Entry 6REA (electron microscopy, 3.60 A resolution); this record covers chains U and Z of the 20 polymer chains in the assembly.

# Chain U
Name: ATP synthase subunit alpha
From: Polytomella sp. Pringsheim 198.80
Reference sequence: A0ZW40 (A0ZW40_9CHLO); residue numbers follow UniProt; this construct covers 1-562
Amino-acid sequence (562 residues; each row starts with the number of its first residue):
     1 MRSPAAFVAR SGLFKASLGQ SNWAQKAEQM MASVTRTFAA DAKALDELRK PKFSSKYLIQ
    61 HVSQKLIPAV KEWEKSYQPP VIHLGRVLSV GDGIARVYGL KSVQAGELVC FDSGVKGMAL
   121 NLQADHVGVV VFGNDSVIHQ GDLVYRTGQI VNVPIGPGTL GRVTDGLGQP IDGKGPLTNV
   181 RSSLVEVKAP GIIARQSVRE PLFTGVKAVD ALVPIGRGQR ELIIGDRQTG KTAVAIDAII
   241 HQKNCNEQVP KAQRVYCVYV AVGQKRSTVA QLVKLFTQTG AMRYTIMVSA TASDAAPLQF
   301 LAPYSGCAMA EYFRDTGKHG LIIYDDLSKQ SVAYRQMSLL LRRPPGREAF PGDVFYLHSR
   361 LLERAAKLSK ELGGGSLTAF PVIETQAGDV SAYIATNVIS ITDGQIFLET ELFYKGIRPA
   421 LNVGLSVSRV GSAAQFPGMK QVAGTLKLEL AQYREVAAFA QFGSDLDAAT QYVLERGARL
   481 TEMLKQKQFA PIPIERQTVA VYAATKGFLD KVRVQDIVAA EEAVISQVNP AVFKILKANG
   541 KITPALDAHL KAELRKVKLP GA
Unresolved in the structure: 1-39
Sequence notes: conflict Arg266 (Lys in A0ZW40)
Ion coordination: Mg2+: Thr232 (together with ATP)
Ligand contacts: ATP (adenosine-5'-triphosphate): Asp226, Arg227, Gln228, Thr229, Gly230, Lys231, Thr232, Ala233, Phe413, Arg418, Pro419, Gln486, Lys487, Gln488

# Chain Z
Name: ATP synthase subunit beta
From: Polytomella sp. Pringsheim 198.80
Notes: EC 7.1.2.2
Reference sequence: A0ZW41 (A0ZW41_9CHLO); residues 1-574 here = UniProt positions 1-574
Amino-acid sequence (574 residues; each row starts with the number of its first residue):
     1 MALRYAAGLA KNVVQRQGAS LNIARAFAAE PAPAIDAGYV SQVIGPVVDV RFDGELPSIL
    61 SSLEVEGHSV RLVLEVAQHM GDNTVRCIAM DSTDGLVRGQ KVVDTGSPIK VPVGRGTLGR
   121 IMNVIGEPVD EQGPIDAADI WSIHREAPEF TEQSTEQEIL VTGIKVVDLL APYQRGGKIG
   181 LFGGAGVGKT VLIMELINNV AKAHGGFSVF AGVGERTREG NDLYREMIES GVIKLGAERG
   241 NSKCTLVYGQ MNEPPGARAR VALTGLTVAE YFRDIEGQDV LLFVDNIFRF TQANSEVSAL
   301 LGRIPSAVGY QPTLATDLGG LQERITTTTK GSITSVQAVY VPADDLTDPA PATTFAHLDA
   361 TTVLSRSIAE LGIYPAVDPL DSTSRMLNPN VIGAEHYNVA RGVQKVLQDY KNLQDIIAIL
   421 GMDELSEEDK LTVARARKIQ RFLSQPFQVA EVFTGTPGKY VDLADTISGF QGVLTGKYDD
   481 LPEMAFYMVG DIKEVKEKAD KMAKDIASRK EADNKKVSEE LKDIPSLDKL VSEIKEVVIE
   541 EDDGLEEDFK AEALSSETVV LNEEGKSVPL PKKN
Unresolved in the structure: 1-35
Sequence notes: conflict Ala350 (Gly in A0ZW41), Leu387 (Arg in A0ZW41)
Ion coordination: Mg2+: Thr190, Glu215, Glu219 (together with ADP)
Ligand contacts:
  - ADP (adenosine-5'-diphosphate): Gly184, Ala185, Gly186, Val187, Gly188, Lys189, Thr190, Val191, Tyr374, Pro375, Phe447, Ala450, Phe453, Thr454, Met488
  - ATP (adenosine-5'-triphosphate): Ser384, Arg385, Tyr397

# How chain U and chain Z interact
Residue-residue contacts (91; chain U residue first):
  Leu88(U) - Gly81(Z)
  Ser89(U) - His79(Z)
  Ser89(U) - Met80(Z)
  Ser89(U) - Gly81(Z)
  Val90(U) - Ile59(Z)  hydrophobic
  Val90(U) - Gln78(Z)
  Val90(U) - His79(Z)  hydrogen bond (backbone-backbone)
  Gly91(U) - Gln78(Z)
  Asp92(U) - Gln78(Z)
  Asp92(U) - Arg303(Z)  salt bridge
  Asn134(U) - Glu146(Z)  hydrogen bond
  Asp135(U) - Ile59(Z)
  Ser136(U) - Ser58(Z)
  Ser136(U) - Ile59(Z)
  Ile138(U) - Ile59(Z)
  His139(U) - Ser58(Z)
  His139(U) - His79(Z)
  Gln140(U) - Leu56(Z)
  Gln140(U) - His79(Z)  hydrogen bond (backbone-side chain)
  Gln140(U) - Asn83(Z)
  Ile171(U) - Phe150(Z)
  Ile171(U) - Thr151(Z)
  Asp172(U) - Thr151(Z)
  Arg227(U) - Leu346(Z)
  Arg227(U) - Phe355(Z)
  Arg227(U) - Val363(Z)
  Arg227(U) - Asp381(Z)  salt bridge
  Gln228(U) - Thr383(Z)  hydrogen bond
  Gln228(U) - Arg385(Z)
  Lys265(U) - Glu323(Z)
  Lys265(U) - Ala356(Z)
  Lys265(U) - His357(Z)
  Lys265(U) - Asp359(Z)  salt bridge
  Arg266(U) - Ala147(Z)
  Arg266(U) - Glu149(Z)  hydrogen bond (side chain-backbone)
  Arg266(U) - Phe150(Z)
  Arg266(U) - Gln153(Z)
  Arg266(U) - Glu323(Z)  hydrogen bond (backbone-side chain)
  Val269(U) - Phe150(Z)  hydrophobic
  Ala270(U) - Phe150(Z)
  Ala270(U) - Thr155(Z)
  Gln271(U) - Thr155(Z)
  Gln271(U) - Gln157(Z)
  Val273(U) - Phe150(Z)  hydrophobic
  Lys274(U) - Thr155(Z)
  Ala292(U) - Gly319(Z)
  Ala292(U) - His357(Z)
  Ser293(U) - Ala147(Z)
  Ser293(U) - Gly319(Z)
  Ser293(U) - Glu323(Z)
  Ala296(U) - Thr316(Z)
  Lys329(U) - Ala356(Z)
  Arg335(U) - Ser306(Z)
  Gln336(U) - Pro312(Z)
  Gln336(U) - Thr313(Z)
  Gln336(U) - Thr316(Z)  hydrogen bond
  Leu339(U) - Ile304(Z)  hydrophobic
  Leu339(U) - Pro305(Z)
  Leu339(U) - Ser306(Z)
  Leu339(U) - Pro312(Z)  hydrophobic
  Leu340(U) - Thr313(Z)
  Arg342(U) - Gly302(Z)  hydrogen bond (side chain-backbone)
  Arg342(U) - Ile304(Z)
  Arg343(U) - Ile304(Z)
  Ala349(U) - Pro305(Z)
  Ala349(U) - Ser306(Z)
  Gln386(U) - Leu346(Z)  hydrogen bond (side chain-backbone)
  Gln386(U) - Thr347(Z)
  Glu411(U) - Gln408(Z)
  Tyr414(U) - Leu380(Z)
  Tyr414(U) - Thr383(Z)
  Tyr414(U) - Gln404(Z)
  Tyr414(U) - Lys405(Z)
  Tyr414(U) - Gln408(Z)
  Lys415(U) - Lys405(Z)  hydrogen bond (backbone-side chain)
  Lys415(U) - Gln408(Z)
  Lys415(U) - Asp409(Z)
  Gly416(U) - Arg401(Z)  hydrogen bond (backbone-side chain)
  Arg418(U) - Tyr397(Z)  hydrogen bond
  Arg418(U) - Arg401(Z)
  Arg418(U) - Gln404(Z)  hydrogen bond
  Gln461(U) - Asn412(Z)  hydrogen bond
  Gln461(U) - Leu413(Z)
  Gln461(U) - Asp415(Z)
  Gln461(U) - Asp429(Z)
  Phe462(U) - Ile416(Z)  hydrophobic
  Phe462(U) - Glu424(Z)
  Gly463(U) - Glu428(Z)
  Ser464(U) - Glu424(Z)
  Ser464(U) - Ser426(Z)
  Phe489(U) - Asn388(Z)
Interface residues without a listed pair, chain U (57 interface residues in all): Val163, Gly263, Gln264, Ser267, Asp294, Val332, Pro345, Glu348, Glu384, Ala387, Ile417, Lys485, Gln488
Interface residues without a listed pair, chain Z (60 interface residues in all): Pro57, Lys178, Ala307, Ala315, Gly320, Ala352, Leu358, Ser382

# In short
The interface between chain U and chain Z involves 57 residues on one side and 60 on the other; the contacts
include 14 hydrogen bonds and 3 salt bridges. Polar contacts include Asp92(U)-Arg303(Z), Arg227(U)-Asp381(Z)
and Lys265(U)-Asp359(Z). ATP is bound between chain U and chain Z.
Chain U is ATP synthase subunit alpha and chain Z is ATP synthase subunit beta, both from Polytomella sp.
Pringsheim 198.80; the structure, Cryo-EM structure of Polytomella F-ATP synthase, Rotary substate 2D,
focussed refinement of F1 head and rotor, was determined by electron microscopy together with 6RD4, 6RD5,
6RD6, 6RD7, 6RD8, 6RD9 and 46 further entries from the same study.
